4BS3 - chains A and B; structure by X-ray diffraction, 2.30 A resolution.

== Chain A ==
Molecule: Insulin A chain
Source organism: Bos taurus
UniProtKB: P01317 (INS_BOVIN); residues 1-21 here correspond to UniProt positions 85-105 (UniProt number = residue number + 84)
Sequence (21 residues; each row starts with the number of its first residue):
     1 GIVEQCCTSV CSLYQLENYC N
Differences from the reference sequence: conflict T8 (Ala92 in P01317)
Disulfide bonds: C6-C11

== Chain B ==
Molecule: Insulin B chain
Source organism: Bos taurus
UniProtKB: P01317 (INS_BOVIN); residues 1-30 here correspond to UniProt positions 25-54 (UniProt number = residue number + 24)
Sequence (30 residues; each row starts with the number of its first residue):
     1 FVNQHLCGSH LVEALYLVCG ERGFFYTPKA

== How chain A and chain B interact ==
Cross-chain cystine bridges: C7(A)-C7(B), C20(A)-C19(B)
Residue-residue contacts - 38 pairs, chain A then chain B:
  I2(A) with L11(B), hydrophobic; L15(B), hydrophobic; T27(B)
  V3(A) with P28(B), hydrophobic
  C6(A) with Q4(B); H5(B); L6(B), hydrogen bond (backbone-backbone); L11(B), hydrophobic
  C7(A) with H5(B), hydrogen bond (backbone-side chain); L6(B); C7(B), disulfide
  T8(A) with H5(B)
  S9(A) with H5(B)
  V10(A) with N3(B); Q4(B); H5(B)
  C11(A) with V2(B); N3(B); Q4(B), hydrogen bond (backbone-backbone)
  S12(A) with V2(B); N3(B)
  L13(A) with V2(B); V18(B), hydrophobic
  L16(A) with V2(B), hydrophobic; L11(B), hydrophobic; L15(B); V18(B), hydrophobic
  E17(A) with V18(B); R22(B), salt bridge
  Y19(A) with F24(B); F25(B), hydrogen bond (backbone-backbone)
  C20(A) with C19(B), disulfide; R22(B); G23(B)
  N21(A) with R22(B); G23(B), hydrogen bond (backbone-backbone); F24(B); F25(B)
Interface residues without a listed pair, chain A (17 interface residues in all): G1, N18
Interface residues without a listed pair, chain B (19 interface residues in all): A14, Y26, A30

== Summary ==
The interface between chain A and chain B involves 17 residues on one side and 19 on the other, with 2
disulfide bonds, 5 hydrogen bonds and 1 salt bridge. Polar contacts include E17(A)-R22(B), C7(A)-H5(B) and
C6(A)-L6(B).
Chain A is Insulin A chain and chain B is Insulin B chain, both from Bos taurus; the structure, Bovin insulin
structure, was determined by X-ray diffraction together with 4BS7 from the same study.
